PDB entry 7BUD | electron microscopy, 4.50 A resolution (low resolution: residue-level contacts below are approximate; hydrogen-bond / salt-bridge calls are withheld) | chains B and C of the 10 polymer chains in the assembly

Chain B (and C):
Protein: Dengue virus serotype 2 E protein
Organism: Dengue virus 2
Notes: chain C of this document is another copy of the same molecule, construct and numbering; everything in this record applies to it too
Sequence (495 residues; row label = number of the first residue in the row):
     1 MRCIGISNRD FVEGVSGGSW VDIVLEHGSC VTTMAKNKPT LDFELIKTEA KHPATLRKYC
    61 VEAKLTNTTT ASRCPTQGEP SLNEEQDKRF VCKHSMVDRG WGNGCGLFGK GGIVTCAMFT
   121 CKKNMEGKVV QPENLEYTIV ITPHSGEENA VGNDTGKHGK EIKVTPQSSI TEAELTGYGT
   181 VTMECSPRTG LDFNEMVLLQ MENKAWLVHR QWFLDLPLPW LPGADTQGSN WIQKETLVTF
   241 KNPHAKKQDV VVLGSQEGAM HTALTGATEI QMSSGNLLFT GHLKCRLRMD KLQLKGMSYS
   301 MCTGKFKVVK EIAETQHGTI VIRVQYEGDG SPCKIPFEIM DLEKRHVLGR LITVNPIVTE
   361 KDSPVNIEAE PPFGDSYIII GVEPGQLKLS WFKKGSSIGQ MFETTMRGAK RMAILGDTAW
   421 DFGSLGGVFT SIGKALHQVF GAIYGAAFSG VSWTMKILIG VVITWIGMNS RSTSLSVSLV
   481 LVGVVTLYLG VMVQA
Covalently attached groups: N-acetylglucosamine (NAG) linked to Asn67, Asn153

Chain B / chain C interface:
Contacting residue pairs (12):
  Pro166(B) - Leu389(C)
  Gln167(B) - Leu389(C)
  Ser169(B) - Lys388(C)
  Ser169(B) - Ser390(C)
  Cys185(B) - Ser390(C)
  Arg188(B) - Ile312(C)
  Arg188(B) - Ser390(C)
  Arg188(B) - Trp391(C)
  Arg188(B) - Phe392(C)
  Arg286(B) - Leu342(C)
  Arg286(B) - Glu343(C)
  Arg288(B) - Glu343(C)
Other interface residues (no listed pair), chain B (8 interface residues in all): Ile170

Summary:
The chain B/chain C interface involves 8 residues from each chain.
Chain B and chain C are both Dengue virus serotype 2 E protein (Dengue virus 2); the structure, Cryo-EM
structure of Dengue virus serotype 2 complexed with Fab SIgN-3C at pH 8.0, was determined by electron
microscopy, deposited together with 7BU8, 7BUA, 7BUB, 7BUE and 7BUF.
